Entry 6HUQ (X-ray diffraction, 3.00 A resolution); this record covers chains H and Z of the 28 polymer chains in the assembly.

Chain H:
Protein: Proteasome subunit beta type-7
From: Homo sapiens
Notes: EC 3.4.25.1
UniProt: Q99436 (PSB7_HUMAN); residues 1-234 here correspond to UniProt positions 44-277 (UniProt number = residue number + 43)
Chain sequence (234 residues; numbered 1 to 234; the number before each row is that of its first residue):
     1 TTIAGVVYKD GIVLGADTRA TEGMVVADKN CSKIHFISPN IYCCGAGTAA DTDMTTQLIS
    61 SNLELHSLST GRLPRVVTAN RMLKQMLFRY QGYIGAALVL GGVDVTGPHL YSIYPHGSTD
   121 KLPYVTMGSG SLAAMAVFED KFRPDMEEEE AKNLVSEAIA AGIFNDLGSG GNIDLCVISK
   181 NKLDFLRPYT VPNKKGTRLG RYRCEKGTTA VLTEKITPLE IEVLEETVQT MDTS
Unresolved in the structure: 220-234
Covalently attached groups: compound GT5 linked to Thr1
Sequence notes: engineered mutation Gly171 (Ser214 in Q99436)
Ligand contacts: GT5 (N-[(2S)-1-[[(2S)-1-[[(2S)-1-[4-(aminomethyl)phenyl]-4-methylsulfonyl-butan-2-yl]amino]-3-methoxy-1-oxidanylidene-propan-2-yl]amino]-4-methyl-1-oxidanylidene-pentan-2-yl]-2-methyl-1,3-thiazole-5-carboxamide): Arg19, Ala20, Thr21, Glu22, Gly23, Ala27, Cys31, Ser32, Lys33, His35, Gly45, Ala46, Gly47, Thr48, Ala49, Thr52, Asp53, Gly128, Ser129
From the paper describing this entry:
  - mutagenesis - S171G: increased growth
  - mutagenesis - G45A: unchanged growth

Chain Z:
Protein: Proteasome subunit beta type-6
From: Saccharomyces cerevisiae (strain ATCC 204508 / S288c)
Notes: EC 3.4.25.1
UniProt: P23724 (PSB6_YEAST); residues 1-222 here correspond to UniProt positions 20-241 (UniProt number = residue number + 19)
Chain sequence (222 residues; each row starts with the number of its first residue):
     1 QFNPYGDNGG TILGIAGEDF AVLAGDTRNI TDYSINSRYE PKVFDCGDNI VMSANGFAAD
    61 GDALVKRFKN SVKWYHFDHN DKKLSINSAA RNIQHLLYGK RFFPYYVHTI IAGLDEDGKG
   121 AVYSFDPVGS YEREQCRAGG AAASLIMPFL DNQVNFKNQY EPGTNGKVKK PLKYLSVEEV
   181 IKLVRDSFTS ATERHIQVGD GLEILIVTKD GVRKEFYELK RD
Metal / ion sites: Mg2+: Val198, Asp222
Ligand contacts: GT5 (N-[(2S)-1-[[(2S)-1-[[(2S)-1-[4-(aminomethyl)phenyl]-4-methylsulfonyl-butan-2-yl]amino]-3-methoxy-1-oxidanylidene-propan-2-yl]amino]-4-methyl-1-oxidanylidene-pentan-2-yl]-2-methyl-1,3-thiazole-5-carboxamide): Asp126, Pro127, Val128, Ser130, Glu132

Interface between chain H and chain Z:
Pairs across the interface - 54 pairs, chain H then chain Z:
  Arg19(H) with Ile196(Z); Asp222(Z), salt bridge
  Thr21(H) with Ile196(Z)
  Met24(H) with His195(Z); Ile196(Z), hydrogen bond (backbone-backbone); Gln197(Z), hydrogen bond
  Val25(H) with Arg194(Z)
  Val26(H) with Glu193(Z); Arg194(Z), hydrogen bond (backbone-backbone); Ile196(Z), hydrophobic
  Ala27(H) with Arg194(Z), hydrogen bond (backbone-side chain)
  Lys29(H) with Glu193(Z), salt bridge; Arg194(Z)
  Ile163(H) with Asp222(Z)
  Phe164(H) with Ile35(Z); Arg38(Z), hydrogen bond (backbone-side chain); Arg221(Z)
  Asn165(H) with Tyr33(Z); Arg38(Z)
  Asp166(H) with Tyr33(Z); Asp222(Z)
  Leu167(H) with Arg28(Z); Ile30(Z), hydrophobic; Asp32(Z); Tyr33(Z), hydrogen bond (backbone-backbone); Ile35(Z), hydrophobic; Ile196(Z)
  Gly168(H) with Tyr33(Z)
  Ser169(H) with Asp222(Z)
  Gly170(H) with Asp222(Z)
  Gly171(H) with Asp222(Z), hydrogen bond (backbone-side chain)
  Asn193(H) with Asp222(Z), hydrogen bond
  Lys195(H) with Glu193(Z)
  Gly196(H) with Thr189(Z); Glu193(Z), hydrogen bond (backbone-side chain)
  Arg198(H) with Asp186(Z)
  Leu199(H) with Arg185(Z); Asp186(Z), hydrogen bond (backbone-side chain)
  Gly200(H) with Asp186(Z), hydrogen bond (backbone-side chain)
  Tyr202(H) with Phe149(Z), hydrophobic; Gln153(Z), hydrogen bond (backbone-side chain); Lys182(Z); Leu183(Z), hydrophobic; Asp186(Z), hydrogen bond
  Cys204(H) with Gln159(Z)
  Lys206(H) with Pro162(Z)
  Gly207(H) with Pro162(Z)
  Thr208(H) with Asn158(Z); Gln159(Z); Tyr160(Z), hydrogen bond (backbone-backbone)
  Thr209(H) with Asn165(Z)
  Ala210(H) with Tyr160(Z), hydrophobic; Gly166(Z)
  Val211(H) with Asn165(Z)
Also at the interface, not in a pair above, chain H (35 interface residues in all): Gly23, Asp28, Ser129, Lys194, Thr197
Also at the interface, not in a pair above, chain Z (31 interface residues in all): Ser34, Asn152, Glu161, Ser190, Lys220

Overview:
35 residues of chain H face 31 of chain Z across their interface; the contacts include 14 hydrogen bonds and 2
salt bridges. Polar contacts include Arg19(H)-Asp222(Z), Lys29(H)-Glu193(Z) and Met24(H)-Gln197(Z). Chain Z
binds compound GT5. The paper reports that S171G of chain H increases growth; G45A of chain H leaves growth
unchanged.
Here chain H is Proteasome subunit beta type-7 (Homo sapiens) and chain Z is Proteasome subunit beta type-6
(Saccharomyces cerevisiae (strain ATCC 204508 / S288c)). Entry 6HUQ (Yeast 20S proteasome with human beta2c
(S171G) in complex with 20) was determined by X-ray diffraction together with 6HTB, 6HTC, 6HTD, 6HTP, 6HTR,
6HUB and 30 further entries from the same study.
